Entry 6CIK (X-ray diffraction, 3.15 A resolution); this record covers chains A and B of the 10 polymer chains in the assembly.

# Chain A
Name: V(D)J recombination-activating protein 1
From: Mus musculus
Notes: EC 3.1.-.-, 2.3.2.27
UniProtKB: P15919 (RAG1_MOUSE); numbering as in UniProt (aligned over 384-1008)
Amino-acid sequence (625 residues; row label = number of the first residue in the row):
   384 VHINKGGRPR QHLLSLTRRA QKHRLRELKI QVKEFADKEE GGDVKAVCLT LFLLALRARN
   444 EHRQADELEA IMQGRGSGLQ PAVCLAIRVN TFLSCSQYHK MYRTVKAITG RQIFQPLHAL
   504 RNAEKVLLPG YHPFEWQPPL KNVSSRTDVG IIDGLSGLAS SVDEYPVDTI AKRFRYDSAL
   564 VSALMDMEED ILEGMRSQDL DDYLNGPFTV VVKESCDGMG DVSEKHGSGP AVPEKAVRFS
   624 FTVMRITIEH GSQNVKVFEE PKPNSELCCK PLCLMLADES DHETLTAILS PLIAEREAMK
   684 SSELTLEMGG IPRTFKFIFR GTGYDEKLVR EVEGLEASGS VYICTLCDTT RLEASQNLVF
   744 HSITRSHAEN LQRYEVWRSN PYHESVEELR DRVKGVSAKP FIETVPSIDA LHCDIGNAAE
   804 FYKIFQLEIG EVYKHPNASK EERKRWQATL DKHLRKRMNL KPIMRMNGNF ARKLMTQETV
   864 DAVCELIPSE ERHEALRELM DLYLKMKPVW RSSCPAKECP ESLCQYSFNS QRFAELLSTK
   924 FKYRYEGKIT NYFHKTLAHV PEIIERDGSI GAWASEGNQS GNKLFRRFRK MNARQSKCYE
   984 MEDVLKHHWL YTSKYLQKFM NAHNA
Disordered / not traced: 384-394, 609-614, 1008
Construct notes: engineered mutation Q962 (Glu in P15919)
Swiss-Prot annotation at these positions:
  - DNA-binding region: G389 to Q456 (NBD)
  - binding site (a divalent metal cation): D600, D708
  - site: W893 (Essential for DNA hairpin formation, participates in base-stacking interactions near the cleavage site)
  - mutagenesis: R391 (R391A: Defects in converting nicked products to hairpins; R391L: Impairs DNA-binding and hairpin formation while maintaining some nicking activity), R393 (R393A: Impairs DNA-binding and hairpin formation while maintaining some nicking activity), R401 (R401A: Allows robust hairpin activity), R402 (R402A: Defects in converting nicked products to hairpins), K405 (K405A: Reduced hairpin activity), H406 (H406A: Allows robust hairpin activity), R407 (R407A: Impairs DNA-binding and reduces hairpin formation without affecting nicking activity), N443 (N443A: Impairs DNA-binding; when associated with A-445), H445 (H445A: Impairs DNA-binding; when associated with A-443), D546 (D546A: Loss of DNA-binding), D560 (D560A: Loss of DNA-binding), E597 (E597Q: Impaired cleavage), 19 further mutagenesis entries in UniProt
Ion coordination: Mn2+: D600, D708; Zn2+: C727, C730, H937, H942
From the paper describing this entry:
  - binding site for Intact 12RSS substrate forward strand: R848 to R855
  - binding site for the 15-nt DNA strand: A720 to I726, R848
  - catalytic residues: D600, D708 (citing earlier work)

# Chain B
Name: V(D)J recombination-activating protein 2
From: Mus musculus
UniProtKB: P21784 (RAG2_MOUSE); residues 1-359 here = UniProt positions 1-359
Amino-acid sequence (359 residues; each row starts with the number of its first residue):
     1 MSLQMVTVGH NIALIQPGFS LMNFDGQVFF FGQKGWPKRS CPTGVFHFDI KQNHLKLKPA
    61 IFSKDSCYLP PLRYPATCSY KGSIDSDKHQ YIIHGGKTPN NELSDKIYIM SVACKNNKKV
   121 TFRCTEKDLV GDVPEPRYGH SIDVVYSRGK SMGVLFGGRS YMPSTQRTTE KWNSVADCLP
   181 HVFLIDFEFG CATSYILPEL QDGLSFHVSI ARNDTVYILG GHSLASNIRP ANLYRIRVDL
   241 PLGTPAVNCT VLPGGISVSS AILTQTNNDE FVIVGGYQLE NQKRMVCSLV SLGDNTIEIS
   301 EMETPDWTSD IKHSKIWFGS NMGNGTIFLG IPGDNKQAMS EAFYFYTLRC SEEDLSEDQ
Disordered / not traced: 82-87, 337-339, 351-359
Swiss-Prot annotation at these positions:
  - mutagenesis: D128 (D128N: Does not affect the endonuclease activity of the RAG complex), E199 (E199Q: Does not affect the endonuclease activity of the RAG complex), D202 (D202N: Does not affect the endonuclease activity of the RAG complex), E280 (E280Q: Does not affect the endonuclease activity of the RAG complex), D310 (D310N: Does not affect the endonuclease activity of the RAG complex), D358 (D358N: Does not affect the endonuclease activity of the RAG complex)

# Interface between chain A and chain B
Contacting residue pairs - 90 pairs, chain A then chain B:
  N525(A) with S164(B); R167(B); T168(B), hydrogen bond (backbone-side chain); T169(B), hydrogen bond (backbone-backbone)
  V526(A) with T169(B)
  S527(A) with T168(B); E170(B)
  V532(A) with E170(B)
  I535(A) with E170(B)
  L538(A) with N173(B), hydrogen bond (backbone-side chain)
  S539(A) with T169(B); E170(B); K171(B); W172(B), hydrogen bond (backbone-backbone); N173(B), hydrogen bond (backbone-backbone); S174(B)
  G540(A) with K171(B); N173(B); S174(B)
  L541(A) with N173(B)
  S544(A) with R159(B); E280(B)
  V545(A) with R229(B); Y277(B), hydrophobic; E280(B), hydrogen bond (backbone-side chain); K315(B); I316(B), hydrophobic
  D546(A) with F206(B); H222(B), salt bridge; R229(B), salt bridge; S259(B), hydrogen bond; S260(B), hydrogen bond; Y277(B)
  E547(A) with Y74(B); Y138(B), hydrogen bond; R159(B), salt bridge; F206(B)
  Y548(A) with Q16(B), hydrogen bond; P17(B); K34(B), hydrogen bond; R73(B); Y74(B)
  P549(A) with P17(B)
  R556(A) with T169(B), hydrogen bond (side chain-backbone)
  R558(A) with E170(B), salt bridge
  V615(A) with N335(B)
  D664(A) with K34(B), salt bridge
  H665(A) with W36(B); P99(B); N100(B), hydrogen bond
  E666(A) with Q16(B); K34(B), salt bridge; G35(B), hydrogen bond (side chain-backbone); R73(B); P99(B); N101(B)
  T669(A) with P99(B), hydrogen bond (side chain-backbone); N100(B)
  A670(A) with N101(B); N173(B), hydrogen bond (backbone-side chain)
  P674(A) with T169(B); W172(B), hydrophobic
  A677(A) with T169(B)
  E678(A) with T169(B), hydrogen bond
  E719(A) with R39(B)
  Y757(A) with W36(B); P70(B)
  W760(A) with P42(B); Y68(B)
  R761(A) with C67(B); Y68(B), hydrogen bond (backbone-backbone); K106(B); Y108(B), hydrogen bond; E126(B), salt bridge
  N763(A) with K64(B), hydrogen bond (side chain-backbone); S66(B), hydrogen bond (side chain-backbone)
  H766(A) with K64(B); D65(B)
  E767(A) with K64(B), hydrogen bond (backbone-backbone)
  S768(A) with K64(B)
  V769(A) with P42(B), hydrophobic; Y68(B)
  L772(A) with Y68(B), hydrophobic
  R773(A) with R39(B)
  A781(A) with W36(B), hydrophobic
  K782(A) with W36(B); N100(B), hydrogen bond (backbone-side chain); E102(B), salt bridge
  P783(A) with N100(B)
  F784(A) with N100(B)
Interface residues without a listed pair, chain A (45 interface residues in all): A542, S543, S673, E771
Interface residues without a listed pair, chain B (46 interface residues in all): T165, V175, K336

# Overview
Chain A and chain B form an interface of 45 and 46 residues respectively, with 23 hydrogen bonds and 8 salt
bridges. Polar contacts include D546(A)-H222(B), D546(A)-R229(B) and E547(A)-R159(B). The paper reports
catalytic residues D600(A) and D708(A); a binding site for the 15-nt DNA strand at A720(A) and R848(A).
Here chain A is V(D)J recombination-activating protein 1 and chain B is V(D)J recombination-activating protein
2, both from Mus musculus. Entry 6CIK (Pre-Reaction Complex, RAG1(E962Q)/2-intact/nicked 12/23RSS complex in
Mn2+) was determined by X-ray diffraction together with 5ZDZ, 5ZE0, 5ZE1, 5ZE2, 6CG0, 6CIJ, 6CIL and 6CIM from
the same study.
